Entry 6VY2 (electron microscopy, 4.86 A resolution (low resolution: residue-level contacts below are approximate; hydrogen-bond / salt-bridge calls are withheld)); this record covers chains B and F of the 12 polymer chains in the assembly.

# Chain B (and F)
Name: Glycoprotein 41
Organism: Human immunodeficiency virus 1
Notes: chain F of this document is another copy of the same molecule, construct and numbering; everything in this record applies to it too
Reference sequence: Q2N0S5 (Q2N0S5_9HIV1); residues 511-664 here correspond to UniProt positions 508-661 (UniProt number = residue number - 3)
Amino-acid sequence (160 residues; numbered 505 to 664; the number before each row is that of its first residue):
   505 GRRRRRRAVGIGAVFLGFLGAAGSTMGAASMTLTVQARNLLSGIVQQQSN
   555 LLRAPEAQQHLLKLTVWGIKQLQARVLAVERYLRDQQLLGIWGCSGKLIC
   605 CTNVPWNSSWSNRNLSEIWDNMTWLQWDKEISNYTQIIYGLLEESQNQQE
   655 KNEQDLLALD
Disordered / not traced: 505-522, 547-567
Sequence notes: expression tag (505-510); conflict Pro559 (Ile556 in Q2N0S5), Cys605 (Thr602 in Q2N0S5)
Disulfides: Cys598-Cys604
Covalent attachments: N-acetylglucosamine (NAG) linked to Asn611, Asn618, Asn637

# Interface between chain B and chain F
Contacting residue pairs (16; chain B residue first):
  Met535(B) with Gln652(F)
  Thr538(B) with Ile595(F); Glu648(F)
  Ala541(B) with Gln591(F)
  Leu545(B) with Leu587(F)
  Leu576(B) with Ile573(F); Leu576(F)
  Arg579(B) with Gln577(F); Val580(F); Glu584(F)
  Val583(B) with Val583(F)
  Tyr586(B) with Leu587(F); Gln591(F)
  Gly600(B) with Lys655(F)
  Lys601(B) with Lys655(F)
  Ile603(B) with Asp659(F)
Other interface residues (no listed pair), chain B (17 interface residues in all): Arg542, Gly572, Val580, Leu587, Gln590, Cys605
Other interface residues (no listed pair), chain F (16 interface residues in all): Leu581, Gly594, Glu647

# Summary
Chain B and chain F form an interface of 17 and 16 residues respectively. Covalently linked
N-acetylglucosamine: at Asn611(B), Asn618(B) and Asn637(B).
Chain B and chain F are both Glycoprotein 41 (Human immunodeficiency virus 1); the structure, Cryo-EM
structure of M1214_N1 Fab in complex with CH505 TF chimeric SOSIP.664 Env trimer, was determined by electron
microscopy, deposited together with 6VU2.
